1K5B - chain A; structure by X-ray diffraction, 1.80 A resolution.

# Chain A
Name: Angiogenin
Organism: Homo sapiens
Notes: EC 3.1.27.-; engineered mutation(s): DEL(121-123)
UniProt: P03950 (ANGI_HUMAN); aligned to UniProt positions 25-144 over residues 1-120 (the alignment contains insertions or deletions, so no single offset holds)
Sequence (120 residues; numbered 1 to 120; the number before each row is that of its first residue):
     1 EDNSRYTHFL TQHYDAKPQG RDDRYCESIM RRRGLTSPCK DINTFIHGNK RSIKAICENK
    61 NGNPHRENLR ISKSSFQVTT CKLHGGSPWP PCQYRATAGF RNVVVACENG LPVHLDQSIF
Modified positions: E1 (pyroglutamic acid; PCA)
Curated features (UniProtKB/Swiss-Prot):
  - motif: R31 to L35 (Nucleolar localization signal)
  - active site: H13 (Proton acceptor), H114 (Proton donor)
  - binding site (tRNA): R21, D22, C81, V103
Disulfide bonds: C26-C81, C39-C92, C57-C107

# In short
Curated annotation (UniProt) lists active-site residues H13 and H114 and 4 tRNA-binding residues.
Chain A is Angiogenin (Homo sapiens); the structure, Crystal Structure of Human Angiogenin Variant
des(121-123), was determined by X-ray diffraction (same publication as 1K58, 1K59 and 1K5A).
